7D7L - chain A; structure by X-ray diffraction, 2.11 A resolution.

[Chain A]
Name: Non-structural protein 3
Source organism: Severe acute respiratory syndrome coronavirus 2
Notes: EC 3.4.19.121, 3.4.22.-
UniProt: P0DTD1 (R1AB_SARS2); residues 4-315 here correspond to UniProt positions 1567-1878 (UniProt number = residue number + 1563)
Amino-acid sequence (312 residues; numbered 4 to 315; the number before each row is that of its first residue):
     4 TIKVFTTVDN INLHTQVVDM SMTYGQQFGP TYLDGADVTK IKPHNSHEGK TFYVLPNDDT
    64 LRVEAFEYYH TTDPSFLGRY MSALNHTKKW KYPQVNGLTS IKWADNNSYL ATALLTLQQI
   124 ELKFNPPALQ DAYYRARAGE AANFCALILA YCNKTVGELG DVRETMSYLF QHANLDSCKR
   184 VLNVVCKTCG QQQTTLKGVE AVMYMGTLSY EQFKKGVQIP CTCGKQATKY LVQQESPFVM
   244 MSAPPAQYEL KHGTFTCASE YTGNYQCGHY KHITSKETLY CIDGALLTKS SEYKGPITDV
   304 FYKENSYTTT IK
Sequence notes: engineered mutation Ser111 (Cys1674 in P0DTD1)
Disulfides: Cys270 forms a disulfide with the same residue of a neighbouring copy of this chain
Ion coordination: Zn2+: Cys189, Cys192, Cys224, Cys226
Small-molecule neighbours:
  - caffeine (CFF): Trp106, Thr265, Cys270, Gly271, His272, Lys274
  - GXU (1-(2-methoxyethyl)-2-methyl-3-(pyrazin-2-ylmethyl)benzo[f]benzimidazol-3-ium-4,9-dione), molecule 1: Phe69, Glu70, His73, Thr74, Thr75, Asn128
  - GXU, molecule 2: Asp164, Met208, Pro247, Pro248, Tyr264, Gly266, Asn267, Tyr268, Tyr273, Thr301
Swiss-Prot annotation at these positions:
  - zinc finger: Cys189 to Cys226 (C4-type)
  - active site (For PL-PRO activity): His272, Asp286
  - binding site (Zn(2+)): Cys189, Cys192, Cys224, Cys226
From the paper describing this entry:
  - binding site for GXU: Phe69, His73, Cys192, Gln195, Thr225, Cys226, Pro248, Tyr264, Tyr268, Tyr273
  - conformationally variable residues (side-chain flip): Tyr268

[In short]
Ligands of chain A: caffeine and compound GXU. Cys189, Cys192, Cys224 and Cys226 form the Zn2+ site. UniProt
lists active-site residues His272 and Asp286 and 4 Zn2+-binding residues. The paper reports a binding site for
GXU at Phe69, His73 and Cys192 among others; conformational variability at Tyr268.
Chain A is Non-structural protein 3 (Severe acute respiratory syndrome coronavirus 2); the structure, The
crystal structure of SARS-CoV-2 papain-like protease in complex with YM155, was determined by X-ray
diffraction (same publication as 7D7K).
